PDB entry 5TKN | X-ray diffraction, 1.92 A resolution | chain A

== Chain A ==
Name: Fructose-bisphosphate aldolase
From: Toxoplasma gondii
Notes: EC 4.1.2.13
UniProt: Q8I8I2 (Q8I8I2_TOXGO); residue numbers follow UniProt; this construct covers 1-363
Chain sequence (363 residues; numbered 1 to 363; the number before each row is that of its first residue):
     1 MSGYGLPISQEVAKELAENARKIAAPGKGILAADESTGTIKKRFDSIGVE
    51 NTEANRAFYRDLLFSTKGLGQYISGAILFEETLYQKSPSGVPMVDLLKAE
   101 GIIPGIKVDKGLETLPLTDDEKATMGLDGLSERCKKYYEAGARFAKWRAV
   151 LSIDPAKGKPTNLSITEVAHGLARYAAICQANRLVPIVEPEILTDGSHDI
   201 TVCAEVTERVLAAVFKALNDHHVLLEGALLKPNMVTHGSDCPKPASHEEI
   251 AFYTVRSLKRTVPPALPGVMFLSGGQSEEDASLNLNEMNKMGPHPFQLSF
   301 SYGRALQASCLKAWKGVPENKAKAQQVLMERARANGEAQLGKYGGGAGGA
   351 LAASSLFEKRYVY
Unresolved in the structure: 1, 348-360
Covalently attached groups: 1,6-di-O-phosphono-D-fructose (P6F) linked to Lys-231
Ligand contacts: 1,6-di-O-phosphono-D-fructose (P6F): Ala-32, Asp-34, Glu-35, Ser-36, Thr-39, Ile-77, Lys-107, Lys-146, Arg-148, Glu-189, Leu-272, Ser-273, Gly-274, Ser-301, Tyr-302, Gly-303, Arg-304
From the paper describing this entry:
  - binding site for 1,6-di-O-phosphono-D-fructose: Lys-231
  - catalytic residues: Glu-189
  - catalytic residues: Lys-146 (proposed by the authors, not directly observed)
  - specificity-determining residues: Asp-34 (from molecular simulation)

== In short ==
Covalently linked 1,6-di-O-phosphono-D-fructose: at Lys-231. From the paper: catalytic residues Glu-189 and
Lys-146; a binding site for 1,6-di-O-phosphono-D-fructose at Lys-231.
Chain A is Fructose-bisphosphate aldolase (Toxoplasma gondii); the structure, Crystal structure of FBP
aldolase from Toxoplasma gondii, Schiff base FBP complex, was determined by X-ray diffraction together with
5TJS, 5TK3, 5TKC, 5TKL and 5TKP from the same study.
